7YZV - chain A; structure by X-ray diffraction, 1.60 A resolution.

# Chain A
Protein: RNA-directed RNA polymerase
Organism: Ryegrass mottle virus
Notes: EC 2.7.7.48
Reference sequence: A0MCW0 (A0MCW0_9VIRU); residues 1-199 here correspond to UniProt positions 119-317 (UniProt number = residue number + 118)
Sequence (199 residues; row label = number of the first residue in the row):
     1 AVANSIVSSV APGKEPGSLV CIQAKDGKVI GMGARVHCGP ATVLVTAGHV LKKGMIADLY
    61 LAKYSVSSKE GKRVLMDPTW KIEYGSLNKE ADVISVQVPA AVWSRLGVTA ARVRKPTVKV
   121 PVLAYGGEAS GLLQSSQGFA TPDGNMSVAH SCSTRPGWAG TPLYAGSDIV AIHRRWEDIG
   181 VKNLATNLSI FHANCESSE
Not modelled in the structure: 1-4, 177-182, 196-199
Sequence notes: engineered mutation Ala-159 (Ser277 in A0MCW0)
Cystine bridges: Cys-38/Cys-195
Reported in the primary citation:
  - conformationally variable residues (loop rearrangement): Leu-87
  - mutagenesis - S159A: abolished catalytic activity
  - catalytic residues: Gly-157 (proposed by the authors, not directly observed)

# Summary
From the paper: the catalytic residue Gly-157; S159A abolishes catalytic activity.
Chain A is RNA-directed RNA polymerase (Ryegrass mottle virus); the structure, Ryegrass mottle virus serine
protease domain S159A mutant, was determined by X-ray diffraction (same publication as 6FEZ and 6FF0).
